PDB entry 2OP1 | X-ray diffraction, 2.60 A resolution | chains A and B

# Chain A (and B)
Molecule: Enoyl-acyl carrier reductase
Organism: Plasmodium falciparum
Notes: EC 1.3.1.9; chain B of this document is another copy of the same molecule, construct and numbering; everything in this record applies to it too
Reference sequence: Q9BH77 (Q9BH77_PLAFA); residues 96-425 here = UniProt positions 96-425
Chain sequence (338 residues; each row starts with the number of its first residue):
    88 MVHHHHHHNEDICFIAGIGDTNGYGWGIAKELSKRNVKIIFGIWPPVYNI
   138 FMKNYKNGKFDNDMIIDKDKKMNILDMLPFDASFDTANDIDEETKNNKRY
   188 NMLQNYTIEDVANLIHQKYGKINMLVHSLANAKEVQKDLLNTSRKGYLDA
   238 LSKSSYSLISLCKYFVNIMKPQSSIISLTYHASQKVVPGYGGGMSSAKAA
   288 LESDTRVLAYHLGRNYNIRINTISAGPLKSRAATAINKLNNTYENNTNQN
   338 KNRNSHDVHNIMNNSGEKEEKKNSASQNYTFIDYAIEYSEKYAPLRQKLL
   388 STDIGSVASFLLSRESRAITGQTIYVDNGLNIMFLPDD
Disordered / not traced: 88-96, 154-155, 318-366, 425 (chain B: 88-97, 153-157, 325-366, 425)
Construct notes: cloning artifact (88-89); expression tag (90-95)

# How chain A and chain B interact
Pairs across the interface (74; chain A residue first):
  Arg293(A) - Ile419(B)
  Ala296(A) - Pro381(B)
  Ala296(A) - Ile419(B)  hydrophobic
  Tyr297(A) - Pro381(B)  hydrophobic
  Tyr297(A) - Met420(B)  hydrophobic
  Tyr297(A) - Asp424(B)  hydrogen bond
  Gly300(A) - Pro381(B)
  Gly300(A) - Leu382(B)
  Arg301(A) - Lys378(B)  hydrogen bond (side chain-backbone)
  Arg301(A) - Tyr379(B)  hydrogen bond (side chain-backbone)
  Arg301(A) - Ala380(B)  hydrogen bond (side chain-backbone)
  Arg301(A) - Pro381(B)  hydrogen bond (backbone-backbone)
  Arg301(A) - Arg383(B)
  Arg301(A) - Asp424(B)  salt bridge
  Arg306(A) - Leu382(B)
  Lys378(A) - Arg301(B)  hydrogen bond (backbone-side chain)
  Tyr379(A) - Arg301(B)  hydrogen bond (backbone-side chain)
  Ala380(A) - Arg301(B)  hydrogen bond (backbone-side chain)
  Pro381(A) - Ala296(B)
  Pro381(A) - Gly300(B)
  Pro381(A) - Arg301(B)  hydrogen bond (backbone-backbone)
  Pro381(A) - Thr407(B)
  Leu382(A) - Gly300(B)
  Leu382(A) - Arg306(B)
  Leu382(A) - Arg404(B)
  Leu382(A) - Thr407(B)
  Arg383(A) - Arg301(B)
  Gln384(A) - Asn304(B)
  Gln384(A) - Arg404(B)  hydrogen bond (side chain-backbone)
  Leu386(A) - Ala405(B)  hydrophobic
  Leu387(A) - Arg404(B)
  Asp390(A) - Arg404(B)  salt bridge
  Asp390(A) - Ala405(B)
  Ser393(A) - Glu402(B)  hydrogen bond (side chain-backbone)
  Val394(A) - Glu402(B)
  Val394(A) - Ile406(B)  hydrophobic
  Phe397(A) - Phe397(B)  hydrophobic
  Glu402(A) - Glu118(B)
  Glu402(A) - Ser393(B)  hydrogen bond (backbone-side chain)
  Glu402(A) - Val394(B)
  Arg404(A) - Leu382(B)
  Arg404(A) - Gln384(B)  hydrogen bond
  Arg404(A) - Leu387(B)
  Arg404(A) - Asp390(B)  salt bridge
  Ala405(A) - Gln384(B)
  Ala405(A) - Leu386(B)  hydrophobic
  Ala405(A) - Asp390(B)
  Ala405(A) - Val413(B)  hydrophobic
  Ala405(A) - Asp414(B)  hydrogen bond (backbone-backbone)
  Ala405(A) - Asn415(B)  hydrogen bond (backbone-backbone)
  Ile406(A) - Val394(B)  hydrophobic
  Ile406(A) - Tyr412(B)
  Thr407(A) - Leu382(B)
  Thr407(A) - Gly416(B)
  Gly408(A) - Ile419(B)
  Gln409(A) - Tyr412(B)
  Gln409(A) - Asn418(B)  hydrogen bond
  Gln409(A) - Ile419(B)
  Ile411(A) - Ile411(B)  hydrophobic
  Tyr412(A) - Ile406(B)
  Tyr412(A) - Gln409(B)
  Val413(A) - Ala405(B)  hydrophobic
  Asp414(A) - Ala405(B)  hydrogen bond (backbone-backbone)
  Asn415(A) - Ala405(B)  hydrogen bond (backbone-backbone)
  Asn415(A) - Thr407(B)
  Gly416(A) - Thr407(B)
  Asn418(A) - Gln409(B)  hydrogen bond
  Ile419(A) - Arg293(B)
  Ile419(A) - Ala296(B)  hydrophobic
  Ile419(A) - Gly408(B)
  Ile419(A) - Gln409(B)
  Met420(A) - Tyr297(B)  hydrophobic
  Asp424(A) - Tyr297(B)  hydrogen bond
  Asp424(A) - Arg301(B)  salt bridge
Interface residues without a listed pair, chain A (40 interface residues in all): Glu118, Asn304, Ile305, Lys385
Interface residues without a listed pair, chain B (41 interface residues in all): Arg122, Ile305, Lys385

# Summary
The interface between chain A and chain B involves 40 residues on one side and 41 on the other, with 20
hydrogen bonds and 4 salt bridges. Polar pairs include Arg301(A)-Asp424(B), Asp390(A)-Arg404(B) and
Tyr297(A)-Asp424(B).
Both chains are Enoyl-acyl carrier reductase (Plasmodium falciparum). Entry 2OP1 (Crystal structure of
plasmodium falciparum enoyl ACP reductase with triclosan reductase) was determined by X-ray diffraction
together with 2NQ8, 2OL4, 2OOS, 2OP0 and 2FOI from the same study.
